6LY8 - chains B and D of the 8 polymer chains in the assembly; structure by electron microscopy, 3.50 A resolution.

Chain B:
Name: V-type ATP synthase alpha chain
Source organism: Thermus thermophilus HB8
Notes: EC 7.1.2.2
Reference sequence: Q56403 (VATA_THET8); residues 1-578 here = UniProt positions 1-578
Chain sequence (578 residues; row label = number of the first residue in the row):
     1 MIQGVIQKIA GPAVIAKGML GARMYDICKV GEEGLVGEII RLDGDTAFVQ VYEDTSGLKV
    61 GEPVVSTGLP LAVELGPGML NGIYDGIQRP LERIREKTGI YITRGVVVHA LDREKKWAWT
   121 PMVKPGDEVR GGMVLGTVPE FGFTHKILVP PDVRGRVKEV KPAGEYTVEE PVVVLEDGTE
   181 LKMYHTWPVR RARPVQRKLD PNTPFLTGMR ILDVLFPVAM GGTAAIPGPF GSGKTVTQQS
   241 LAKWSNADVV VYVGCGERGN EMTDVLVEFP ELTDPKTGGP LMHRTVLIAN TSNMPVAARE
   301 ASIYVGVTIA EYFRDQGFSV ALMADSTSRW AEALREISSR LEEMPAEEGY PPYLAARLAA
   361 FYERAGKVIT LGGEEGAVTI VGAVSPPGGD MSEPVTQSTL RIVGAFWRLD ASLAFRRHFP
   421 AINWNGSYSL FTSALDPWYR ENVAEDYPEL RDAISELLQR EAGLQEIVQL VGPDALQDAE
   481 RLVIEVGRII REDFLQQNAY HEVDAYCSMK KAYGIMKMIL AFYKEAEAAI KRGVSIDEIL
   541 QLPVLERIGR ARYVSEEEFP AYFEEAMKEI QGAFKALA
Unresolved in the structure: 578

Chain D:
Name: V-type ATP synthase beta chain
Source organism: Thermus thermophilus HB8
Reference sequence: Q56404 (VATB_THET8); residues 1-478 here = UniProt positions 1-478
Chain sequence (478 residues; row label = number of the first residue in the row):
     1 MDLLKKEYTG ITYISGPLLF VENAKDLAYG AIVDIKDGTG RVRGGQVIEV SEEYAVIQVF
    61 EETTGLDLAT TSVSLVEDVA RLGVSKEMLG RRFNGIGKPI DGLPPITPEK RLPITGLPLN
   121 PVARRKPEQF IQTGISTIDV MNTLVRGQKL PIFSGSGLPA NEIAAQIARQ ATVRPDLSGE
   181 GEKEEPFAVV FAAMGITQRE LSYFIQEFER TGALSRSVLF LNKADDPTIE RILTPRMALT
   241 VAEYLAFEHD YHVLVILTDM TNYCEALREI GAAREEIPGR RGYPGYMYTD LATIYERAGV
   301 VEGKKGSVTQ IPILSMPDDD RTHPIPDLTG YITEGQIQLS RELHRKGIYP PIDPLPSLSR
   361 LMNNGVGKGK TREDHKQVSD QLYSAYANGV DIRKLVAIIG EDALTENDRR YLQFADAFER
   421 FFINQGQQNR SIEESLQIAW ALLSMLPQGE LKRISKDHIG KYYGQKLEEI WGAPQALD
Unresolved in the structure: 1-4, 464-478

Chain B / chain D interface:
Pairs across the interface (49):
  Gln-7(B) / Ser-51(D)
  Gln-7(B) / Glu-52(D)  hydrogen bond (backbone-backbone)
  Lys-8(B) / Val-50(D)
  Ile-9(B) / Tyr-29(D)
  Ile-9(B) / Glu-49(D)
  Ile-9(B) / Val-50(D)  hydrogen bond (backbone-backbone)
  Ala-10(B) / Glu-49(D)
  Gly-11(B) / Tyr-29(D)  hydrogen bond (backbone-side chain)
  Thr-55(B) / Tyr-29(D)
  Ser-56(B) / Tyr-29(D)
  Gly-57(B) / Tyr-29(D)  hydrogen bond (backbone-backbone)
  Leu-58(B) / Ala-28(D)
  Leu-58(B) / Tyr-29(D)  hydrogen bond (backbone-backbone)
  Lys-59(B) / Asp-26(D)  salt bridge
  Lys-59(B) / Ala-28(D)
  Val-60(B) / Lys-25(D)
  Leu-91(B) / Asn-120(D)
  Leu-91(B) / Val-122(D)  hydrophobic
  Arg-95(B) / Asn-120(D)
  Arg-95(B) / Val-122(D)
  Arg-95(B) / Ala-123(D)
  Ile-100(B) / Asn-120(D)  hydrogen bond (backbone-backbone)
  Tyr-101(B) / Leu-117(D)
  Tyr-101(B) / Pro-118(D)
  Tyr-101(B) / Leu-119(D)  hydrophobic
  Ile-102(B) / Pro-118(D)  hydrogen bond (backbone-backbone)
  Ile-102(B) / Asn-120(D)
  Phe-230(B) / Arg-360(D)
  Arg-258(B) / Arg-360(D)
  Met-262(B) / Pro-121(D)
  Thr-291(B) / Pro-121(D)
  Ser-292(B) / Tyr-288(D)
  Ser-292(B) / Ala-292(D)
  Asn-293(B) / Pro-118(D)
  Asn-293(B) / Ala-292(D)
  Asn-293(B) / Glu-296(D)
  Met-294(B) / Pro-121(D)
  Arg-299(B) / Tyr-288(D)
  Ser-328(B) / Tyr-331(D)  hydrogen bond
  Arg-329(B) / Tyr-331(D)  hydrogen bond (side chain-backbone)
  Glu-332(B) / Tyr-288(D)
  Arg-335(B) / Arg-280(D)
  Glu-336(B) / Tyr-286(D)
  Glu-336(B) / Thr-289(D)  hydrogen bond
  Arg-340(B) / Tyr-286(D)
  Glu-348(B) / Arg-280(D)  salt bridge
  Ser-385(B) / Tyr-331(D)
  Pro-387(B) / Tyr-331(D)  hydrophobic
  Phe-415(B) / Arg-453(D)
Interface residues without a listed pair, chain B (41 interface residues in all): Ile-83, Glu-92, Thr-103, Thr-263, Ala-289, Ser-339, Pro-386
Interface residues without a listed pair, chain D (33 interface residues in all): Val-79, Arg-124, Lys-126, Glu-243, Phe-247, Gly-279, Gly-285, Glu-302, Lys-304

In short:
41 residues of chain B face 33 of chain D across their interface, with 10 hydrogen bonds and 2 salt bridges.
Polar pairs include Lys-59(B)/Asp-26(D), Glu-348(B)/Arg-280(D) and Gly-11(B)/Tyr-29(D).
Here chain B is V-type ATP synthase alpha chain and chain D is V-type ATP synthase beta chain, both from
Thermus thermophilus HB8. Entry 6LY8 (V/A-ATPase from Thermus thermophilus, the soluble domain, including V1,
d, two EG stalks, and N-terminal domain ...) was determined by electron microscopy, deposited together with
6LY9.
